Entry 6T22 (X-ray diffraction, 2.21 A resolution); this record covers chains A and D of the 3 polymer chains in the assembly.

== Chain A ==
Name: EcoKMcrA modification dependent restriction endonuclease
Source organism: Escherichia coli K-12
Notes: EC 3.1.21.-
UniProtKB: P24200 (MCRA_ECOLI); residue numbers follow UniProt; this construct covers 1-143
Chain sequence (152 residues; row label = number of the first residue in the row; numbers below 1 keep their minus sign (Gly-8 is residue -8)):
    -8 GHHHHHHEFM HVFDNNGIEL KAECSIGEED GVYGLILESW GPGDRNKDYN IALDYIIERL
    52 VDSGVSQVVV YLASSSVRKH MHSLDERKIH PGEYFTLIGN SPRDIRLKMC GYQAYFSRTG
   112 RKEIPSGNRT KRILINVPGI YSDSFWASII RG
Disordered / not traced: -8 to -2
Sequence notes: expression tag (-8 to 0)
From the paper describing this entry:
  - binding site for the 10-nt DNA strand: Trp31, Asn119, Thr121
  - binding site for the 10-nt DNA strand (chain D): Gly34
  - mutagenesis - S30A (2- to 6-fold), W31A (2- to 6-fold), W31F (2- to 6-fold), W31H (2- to 6-fold), W31S (2- to 6-fold), W31Y (2- to 6-fold): decreased binding to DNA
  - mutagenesis - S30L (>50-fold), S30V (>50-fold), W31I (>50-fold), W31L (>50-fold), W31V (>50-fold): decreased binding to methylated DNA
  - mutagenesis - N119A: unchanged catalytic activity on methylated plasmid
  - mutagenesis - S30L, S30V: abolished catalytic activity
  - mutagenesis - W31A, W31F, W31H, W31Y: unchanged catalytic activity
  - mutagenesis - W31I, W31L, W31S, W31V: decreased catalytic activity

== Chain D ==
Molecule: 10-nt DNA strand
Source organism: synthetic construct
Sequence (10 nucleotides; numbered 1 to 10; the number before each row is that of its first residue):
     1 GAATXGATGA
Modified residues: 5HC (2'-deoxy-5-(hydroxymethyl)cytidine 5'-(dihydrogen phosphate)) at position 5

== Chain A / chain D interface ==
Pairs across the interface (17; chain A residue first):
  Trp31(A) - DA3(D)  sugar contact
  Trp31(A) - DT4(D)  phosphate contact
  Trp31(A) - 5HC_5(D)  base contact
  Gly32(A) - DG6(D)  base contact
  Pro33(A) - DG6(D)  base contact
  Pro33(A) - DA7(D)  base contact
  Gly34(A) - 5HC_5(D)  base contact
  Gly34(A) - DG6(D)  hydrogen bond to the base
  Asn41(A) - DA3(D)  phosphate contact
  Arg94(A) - DA3(D)  salt bridge to the phosphate
  Arg97(A) - DA3(D)  salt bridge to the phosphate
  Leu98(A) - DA2(D)  sugar contact
  Leu98(A) - DA3(D)  phosphate contact
  Asn119(A) - DT4(D)  base contact
  Asn119(A) - 5HC_5(D)  base contact
  Arg120(A) - DA2(D)  salt bridge to the phosphate
  Thr121(A) - DT4(D)  base contact
Other interface residues (no listed pair), chain A (12 interface residues in all): Asp35
Other interface residues (no listed pair), chain D (7 interface residues in all): DG1

== Overview ==
The interface between chain A and chain D involves 12 residues on one side and 7 on the other; the contacts
include 1 hydrogen bond and 3 salt bridges. Polar contacts include Gly34(A)-DG6(D), Arg94(A)-DA3(D) and
Arg97(A)-DA3(D). The paper reports a binding site for the 10-nt DNA strand at Trp31(A), Asn119(A) and
Thr121(A); S30A, W31A and W31F of chain A, among others, reduce binding to DNA; 12 substitutions were tested
in all.
Chain A is EcoKMcrA modification dependent restriction endonuclease (Escherichia coli K-12) and chain D is a
10-nt DNA strand (synthetic construct); the structure, N-terminal domain of EcoKMcrA restriction endonuclease
(NEco) in complex with T5hmCGA target sequence, was determined by X-ray diffraction, deposited together with
6R64 and 6T21.
